Entry 7XX5 (X-ray diffraction, 3.19 A resolution); this record covers chains R and S of the 21 polymer chains in the assembly.

[Chain R]
Protein: Histone H2B type 1-J
Source organism: Homo sapiens
UniProt: P06899 (H2B1J_HUMAN); residues 0-125 here correspond to UniProt positions 1-126 (UniProt number = residue number + 1)
Sequence (128 residues; row label = number of the first residue in the row; numbers below 1 keep their minus sign (Gly-2 is residue -2)):
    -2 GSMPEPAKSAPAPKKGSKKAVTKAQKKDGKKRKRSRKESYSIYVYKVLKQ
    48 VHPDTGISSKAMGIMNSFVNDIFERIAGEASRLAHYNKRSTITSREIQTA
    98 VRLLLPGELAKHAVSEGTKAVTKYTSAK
Not modelled in the structure: -2 to 25
Sequence notes: expression tag (-2 to -1)
UniProt features mapped onto this chain:
  - modified residue: Pro1 (N-acetylproline), Glu2 (ADP-ribosyl glutamic acid), Lys5 (N6-(2-hydroxyisobutyryl)lysine), Ser6 (ADP-ribosylserine), Lys11 (N6-(beta-hydroxybutyryl)lysine), Lys12 (N6-(2-hydroxyisobutyryl)lysine), Ser14 (Phosphoserine), Lys15 (N6-acetyllysine), Lys16 (N6-(beta-hydroxybutyryl)lysine), Lys20 (N6-(2-hydroxyisobutyryl)lysine), Lys23 (N6-(2-hydroxyisobutyryl)lysine), Lys24 (N6-(2-hydroxyisobutyryl)lysine), Lys34 (N6-(2-hydroxyisobutyryl)lysine), Glu35 (PolyADP-ribosyl glutamic acid), Ser36 (Phosphoserine), Lys43 (N6-(2-hydroxyisobutyryl)lysine), Lys46 (N6-(2-hydroxyisobutyryl)lysine), Lys57 (N6,N6-dimethyllysine), Arg79 (Dimethylated arginine), Lys85 (N6,N6,N6-trimethyllysine) and 6 more in UniProt
  - glycosylation: Ser112 (O-linked (GlcNAc) serine)
  - cross-link (Glycyl lysine isopeptide (Lys-Gly)): Lys5 (interchain with G-Cter in SUMO2), Lys20 (interchain with G-Cter in SUMO2), Lys34 (interchain with G-Cter in ubiquitin), Lys120 (interchain with G-Cter in ubiquitin)

[Chain S]
Molecule: 169-nt DNA strand
Source organism: synthetic construct
Sequence (169 nucleotides; row label = number of the first residue in the row; numbers below 1 keep their minus sign (DG-82 is residue -82)):
   -82 GCTTTTTTTTTTCACAATCCCGGTGCCGAGGCCGCTCAATTGGTCGTAGA
   -32 CAGCTCTAGCACCGCTTAAACGCACGTACGGAATCCGTACGTGCGTTTAA
    18 GCGGTGCTAGAGCTGTCTACGACCAATTGAGCGGCCTCGGCACCGGGATT
    68 GTGAAAAAAAAAAGCTGCA
Metal / ion sites: Ca2+ site 1: DG-52 (shared with 1 residue of chain T); Ca2+ site 2: DG51 (shared with 1 residue of chain T)

[Interface between chain R and chain S]
Contacting residue pairs - 21 pairs, chain R then chain S:
  Lys28(R) with DC-27(S), phosphate contact; DT-26(S), phosphate contact
  Arg29(R) with DG50(S), phosphate contact; DG51(S), phosphate contact
  Lys30(R) with DT-28(S), hydrogen bond to the base; DC-27(S), hydrogen bond to the sugar; DG51(S), phosphate contact
  Arg31(R) with DT-26(S), sugar contact; DA-25(S), salt bridge to the phosphate; DG51(S), phosphate contact
  Ser32(R) with DG50(S), sugar contact
  Arg33(R) with DC49(S), sugar contact; DG50(S), phosphate contact
  Lys34(R) with DC49(S), phosphate contact; DG50(S), hydrogen bond to the phosphate
  Glu35(R) with DC49(S), phosphate contact
  Ser36(R) with DC49(S), phosphate contact
  Ile39(R) with DG48(S), phosphate contact; DC49(S), phosphate contact
  Tyr40(R) with DG48(S), hydrogen bond to the phosphate
  Lys43(R) with DG48(S), salt bridge to the phosphate
Also at the interface, not in a pair above, chain R (13 interface residues in all): Thr88
Also at the interface, not in a pair above, chain S (9 interface residues in all): DG38

[In short]
13 residues of chain R face 9 of chain S across their interface, with 4 hydrogen bonds and 2 salt bridges.
Polar pairs include Lys30(R)-DT-28(S), Lys30(R)-DC-27(S) and Lys34(R)-DG50(S).
Chain R is Histone H2B type 1-J (Homo sapiens) and chain S is a 169-nt DNA strand (synthetic construct); the
structure, Crystal Structure of Nucleosome-H1.3 Linker Histone Assembly (sticky-169a DNA fragment), was
determined by X-ray diffraction.
